Entry 9CQ4 (electron microscopy, 3.27 A resolution); this record covers chains D and F of the 12 polymer chains in the assembly.

== Chain D ==
Molecule: OKT3 Fab light chain
From: Mus musculus
Notes: antibody fragment or engineered binder
Sequence (213 residues; each row starts with the number of its first residue):
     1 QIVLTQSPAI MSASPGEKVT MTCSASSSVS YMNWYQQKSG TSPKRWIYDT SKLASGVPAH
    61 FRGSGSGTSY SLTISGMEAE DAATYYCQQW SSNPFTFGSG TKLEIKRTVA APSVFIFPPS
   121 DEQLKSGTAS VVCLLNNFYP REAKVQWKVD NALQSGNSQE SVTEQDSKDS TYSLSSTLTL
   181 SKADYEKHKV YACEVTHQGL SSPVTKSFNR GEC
Not modelled in the structure: 108-213
Disulfide bonds: Cys-23/Cys-87

== Chain F ==
Molecule: T-cell surface glycoprotein CD3 epsilon chain
From: Homo sapiens
UniProt: P07766 (CD3E_HUMAN); residues 1-207 here = UniProt positions 1-207
Sequence (210 residues; numbered 1 to 210; the number before each row is that of its first residue):
     1 MQSGTHWRVL GLCLLSVGVW GQDGNEEMGG ITQTPYKVSI SGTTVILTCP QYPGSEILWQ
    61 HNDKNIGGDE DDKNIGSDED HLSLKEFSEL EQSGYYVCYP RGSKPEDANF YLYLRARVCE
   121 NCMEMDVMSV ATIVIVDICI TGGLLLLVYY WSKNRKAKAK PVTRGAGAGG RQRGQNKERP
   181 PPVPNPDYEP IRKGQRDLYS GLNQRRIGSG
Not modelled in the structure: 1-32, 157-210
Disulfide bonds: Cys-49/Cys-98, Cys-119/Cys-122
Construct notes: expression tag (208-210)

== Interface between chain D and chain F ==
Residue-residue contacts (8):
  Ser-30(D) / Lys-104(F)
  Ser-30(D) / Asp-107(F)  hydrogen bond
  Tyr-31(D) / Gly-102(F)  hydrogen bond (side chain-backbone)
  Asp-49(D) / Lys-104(F)  salt bridge
  Trp-90(D) / Arg-101(F)
  Trp-90(D) / Gly-102(F)
  Asn-93(D) / Gly-54(F)  hydrogen bond (side chain-backbone)
  Asn-93(D) / Ser-55(F)
Also at the interface, not in a pair above, chain D (6 interface residues in all): Ser-91
Also at the interface, not in a pair above, chain F (8 interface residues in all): Pro-53, Ser-103

== In short ==
The interface between chain D and chain F involves 6 residues on one side and 8 on the other; the contacts
include 3 hydrogen bonds and 1 salt bridge. Polar pairs include Asp-49(D)/Lys-104(F), Ser-30(D)/Asp-107(F) and
Tyr-31(D)/Gly-102(F).
Chain D is OKT3 Fab light chain (Mus musculus) and chain F is T-cell surface glycoprotein CD3 epsilon chain
(Homo sapiens); the structure, G115 gamma delta TCR/CD3 complex bound by OKT3 Fab, was determined by electron
microscopy together with 9CQ7, 9CQ8 and 9CQL from the same study.
